Entry 2WU9 (X-ray diffraction, 1.50 A resolution); this record covers chains A and B.

== Chain A (and B) ==
Protein: 3-ketoacyl-CoA thiolase 2, peroxisomal
Organism: Arabidopsis thaliana
Notes: EC 2.3.1.16; chain B of this document is another copy of the same molecule, construct and numbering; everything in this record applies to it too
UniProtKB: Q56WD9 (THIK2_ARATH); residues 36-462 here = UniProt positions 36-462
Amino-acid sequence (442 residues; numbered 21 to 462; the number before each row is that of its first residue):
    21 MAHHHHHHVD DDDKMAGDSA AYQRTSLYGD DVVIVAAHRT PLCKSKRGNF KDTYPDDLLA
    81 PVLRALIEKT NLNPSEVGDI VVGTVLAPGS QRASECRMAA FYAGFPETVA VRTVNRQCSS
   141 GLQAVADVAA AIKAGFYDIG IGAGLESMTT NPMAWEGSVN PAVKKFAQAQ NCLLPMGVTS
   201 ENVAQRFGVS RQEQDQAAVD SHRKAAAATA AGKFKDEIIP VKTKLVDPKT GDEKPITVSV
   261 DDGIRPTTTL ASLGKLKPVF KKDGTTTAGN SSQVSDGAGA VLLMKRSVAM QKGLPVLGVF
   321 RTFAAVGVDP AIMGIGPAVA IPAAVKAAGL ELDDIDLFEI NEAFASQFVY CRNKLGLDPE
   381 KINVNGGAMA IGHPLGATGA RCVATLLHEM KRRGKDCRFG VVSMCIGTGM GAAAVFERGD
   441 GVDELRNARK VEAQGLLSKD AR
Not modelled in the structure: 21-45, 449-462 (chain B: 21-46, 449-462)
Sequence notes: expression tag (21-35)
Curated features (UniProtKB/Swiss-Prot):
  - active site: Cys138 (Acyl-thioester intermediate), His393 (Proton acceptor), Cys425 (Proton acceptor)

== Chain A / chain B interface ==
Contacting residue pairs (122):
  Tyr74(A) with Ser178(B), hydrogen bond; Val179(B); Asn180(B); Pro181(B)
  Asp76(A) with Asn180(B), hydrogen bond
  Asp77(A) with Asn180(B), hydrogen bond
  Asp99(A) with Arg136(B), salt bridge
  Val105(A) with Gly109(B); Ser110(B), hydrogen bond (backbone-backbone)
  Ala107(A) with Pro108(B); Gly109(B), hydrogen bond (backbone-backbone)
  Pro108(A) with Ala107(B); Pro108(B), hydrophobic
  Gly109(A) with Val105(B); Ala107(B), hydrogen bond (backbone-backbone); Asn135(B), hydrogen bond (backbone-side chain)
  Ser110(A) with Val105(B), hydrogen bond (backbone-backbone); Asn135(B); Gln137(B), hydrogen bond
  Gln111(A) with Trp175(B); Glu176(B), hydrogen bond (side chain-backbone)
  Ala113(A) with Asn135(B); Gln137(B)
  Ser114(A) with Gln137(B), hydrogen bond; Trp175(B); Cys192(B); Thr428(B)
  Glu115(A) with Trp175(B)
  Arg117(A) with Cys192(B); Val328(B), hydrogen bond (side chain-backbone); Thr428(B), hydrogen bond (side chain-backbone); Gly429(B), hydrogen bond (side chain-backbone)
  Met118(A) with Trp175(B), hydrophobic; Val183(B), hydrophobic; Ala189(B); Leu193(B), hydrophobic
  Phe121(A) with Gln188(B); Ala189(B); Cys192(B), hydrophobic
  Tyr122(A) with Ala182(B); Val183(B); Phe186(B), hydrophobic; Ala189(B), hydrophobic
  Glu127(A) with Gln188(B), hydrogen bond; Gly327(B); Val328(B), hydrogen bond (backbone-backbone); Asp329(B)
  Thr128(A) with Gly327(B), hydrogen bond (backbone-backbone)
  Ala130(A) with Arg136(B); Ala325(B); Met430(B), hydrophobic
  Val131(A) with Arg136(B), hydrogen bond (backbone-side chain); Met430(B), hydrogen bond (backbone-side chain)
  Arg132(A) with Val134(B); Asn135(B); Arg136(B); Gln143(B); Asp147(B), salt bridge
  Thr133(A) with Val134(B); Asn135(B), hydrogen bond (backbone-backbone)
  Val134(A) with Thr133(B); Val134(B), hydrophobic
  Asn135(A) with Gly109(B), hydrogen bond (side chain-backbone); Ser110(B); Ala113(B); Arg132(B); Thr133(B), hydrogen bond (backbone-backbone)
  Arg136(A) with Asp99(B), salt bridge; Ala130(B); Val131(B), hydrogen bond (side chain-backbone); Arg132(B)
  Gln137(A) with Ser110(B), hydrogen bond; Ala113(B); Ser114(B), hydrogen bond
  Gln143(A) with Arg132(B)
  Ala146(A) with Phe156(B)
  Asp147(A) with Arg132(B), salt bridge
  Ala150(A) with Ala150(B); Ala154(B), hydrophobic; Phe156(B), hydrophobic
  Lys153(A) with Ala154(B)
  Ala154(A) with Ala150(B), hydrophobic; Lys153(B)
  Phe156(A) with Ala146(B); Ala150(B), hydrophobic; Phe320(B), hydrophobic
  Trp175(A) with Gln111(B); Ser114(B); Glu115(B)
  Glu176(A) with Pro108(B); Gln111(B), hydrogen bond (backbone-side chain)
  Ser178(A) with Tyr74(B), hydrogen bond
  Val179(A) with Tyr74(B)
  Asn180(A) with Tyr74(B); Asp76(B), hydrogen bond; Asp77(B), hydrogen bond
  Pro181(A) with Tyr74(B)
  Val183(A) with Met118(B), hydrophobic; Tyr122(B)
  Phe186(A) with Phe121(B); Tyr122(B), hydrophobic
  Gln188(A) with Phe121(B); Glu127(B), hydrogen bond
  Ala189(A) with Met118(B); Phe121(B); Tyr122(B), hydrophobic
  Cys192(A) with Ser114(B); Arg117(B); Phe121(B), hydrophobic
  Phe320(A) with Phe156(B), hydrophobic
  Ala325(A) with Ala130(B)
  Val326(A) with Thr128(B)
  Gly327(A) with Glu127(B); Thr128(B), hydrogen bond (backbone-backbone)
  Val328(A) with Arg117(B), hydrogen bond (backbone-side chain); Glu127(B), hydrogen bond (backbone-backbone)
  Asp329(A) with Glu127(B), hydrogen bond (backbone-side chain)
  Thr428(A) with Ser114(B); Arg117(B), hydrogen bond (backbone-side chain)
  Gly429(A) with Arg117(B), hydrogen bond (backbone-side chain)
  Met430(A) with Ala130(B), hydrophobic; Val131(B), hydrogen bond (side chain-backbone)
Other interface residues (no listed pair), chain A (63 interface residues in all): Gly98, Leu106, Val129, Ala151, Ala174, Ala182, Leu193, Phe323, Pro330
Other interface residues (no listed pair), chain B (63 interface residues in all): Gly98, Leu106, Val129, Ala151, Ala174, Phe323, Val326, Pro330

== Overview ==
The chain A/chain B interface involves 63 residues from each chain, with 37 hydrogen bonds and 4 salt bridges.
Polar pairs include Asp99(A)-Arg136(B), Arg132(A)-Asp147(B) and Tyr74(A)-Ser178(B). UniProt lists 3
active-site residues on chain A.
Chain A and chain B are both 3-ketoacyl-CoA thiolase 2, peroxisomal (Arabidopsis thaliana); the structure,
Crystal structure of peroxisomal KAT2 from Arabidopsis thaliana, was determined by X-ray diffraction.
